5DWY - chains A and B of the 3 polymer chains in the assembly; structure by X-ray diffraction, 2.70 A resolution.

== Chain A (and B) ==
Protein: Proton/glutamate symporter, SDF family
Source organism: Thermococcus kodakarensis (strain ATCC BAA-918 / JCM 12380 / KOD1)
Notes: chain B of this document is another copy of the same molecule, construct and numbering; everything in this record applies to it too
UniProt: Q5JID0 (Q5JID0_THEKO); residue numbers follow UniProt; this construct covers 1-430
Amino-acid sequence (438 residues; row label = number of the first residue in the row):
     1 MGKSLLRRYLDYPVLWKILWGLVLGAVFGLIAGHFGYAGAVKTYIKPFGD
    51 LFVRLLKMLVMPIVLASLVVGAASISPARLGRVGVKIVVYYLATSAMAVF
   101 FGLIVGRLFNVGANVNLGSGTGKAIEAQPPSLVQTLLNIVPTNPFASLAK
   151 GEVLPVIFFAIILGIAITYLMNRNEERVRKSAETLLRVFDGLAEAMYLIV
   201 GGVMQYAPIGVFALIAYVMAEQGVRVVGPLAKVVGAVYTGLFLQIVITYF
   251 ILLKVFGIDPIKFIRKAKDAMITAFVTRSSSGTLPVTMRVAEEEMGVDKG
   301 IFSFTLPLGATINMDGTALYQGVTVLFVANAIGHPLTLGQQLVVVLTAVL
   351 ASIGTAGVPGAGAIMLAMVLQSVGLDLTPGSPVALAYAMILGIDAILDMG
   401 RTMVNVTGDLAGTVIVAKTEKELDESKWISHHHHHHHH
Unresolved in the structure: 1-4, 431-438 (chain B: 1-2, 431-438)
Construct notes: expression tag (431-438)

== How chain A and chain B interact ==
Contacting residue pairs - 50 pairs, chain A then chain B:
  Val133(A) with Pro47(B), hydrophobic
  Gln134(A) with Arg54(B)
  Leu137(A) with Pro47(B); Leu51(B), hydrophobic; Arg54(B), hydrogen bond (backbone-side chain)
  Asn138(A) with Arg54(B)
  Val140(A) with Leu51(B), hydrophobic; Arg54(B), hydrogen bond (backbone-side chain); Leu55(B)
  Pro141(A) with Arg54(B); Met58(B)
  Thr142(A) with Arg54(B); Lys57(B); Met58(B), hydrogen bond (backbone-backbone)
  Asn143(A) with Leu148(B), hydrogen bond (side chain-backbone); Ala149(B), hydrogen bond (side chain-backbone); Gly151(B)
  Pro144(A) with Met58(B); Pro62(B), hydrophobic
  Phe145(A) with Met61(B), hydrophobic; Pro62(B); Leu148(B)
  Ala146(A) with Ala149(B)
  Phe158(A) with Leu55(B), hydrophobic; Met58(B), hydrophobic
  Phe159(A) with Met58(B), hydrophobic; Met196(B), hydrophobic
  Ile162(A) with Met58(B), hydrophobic
  Leu163(A) with Ala195(B), hydrophobic
  Ala166(A) with Ala195(B), hydrophobic; Leu198(B)
  Tyr169(A) with Leu198(B), hydrophobic
  Leu170(A) with Gly191(B); Glu194(B); Ala195(B); Leu198(B), hydrophobic
  Arg173(A) with Glu194(B), salt bridge
  Arg177(A) with Asp190(B), salt bridge; Glu194(B), salt bridge
  Lys180(A) with Arg187(B)
  Ser181(A) with Arg187(B); Asp190(B), hydrogen bond; Gly191(B)
  Thr184(A) with Thr184(B); Arg187(B), hydrogen bond; Val188(B)
  Leu185(A) with Val188(B), hydrophobic; Gly191(B); Leu192(B)
  Val188(A) with Val188(B), hydrophobic
Other interface residues (no listed pair), chain A (28 interface residues in all): Ala149, Val178, Ala182
Other interface residues (no listed pair), chain B (25 interface residues in all): Asp50, Leu65, Lys150, Ile199

== Overview ==
The interface between chain A and chain B involves 28 residues on one side and 25 on the other, with 7
hydrogen bonds and 3 salt bridges. Among the polar pairs are Arg173(A)-Glu194(B), Arg177(A)-Asp190(B) and
Arg177(A)-Glu194(B).
Both chains are Proton/glutamate symporter, SDF family (Thermococcus kodakarensis (strain ATCC BAA-918 / JCM
12380 / KOD1)). Entry 5DWY (Crystal structure of a substrate-free glutamate transporter homologue GltTk) was
determined by X-ray diffraction, deposited together with 5E9S.
